PDB entry 4ERP | X-ray diffraction, 4.45 A resolution (low resolution: residue-level contacts below are approximate; hydrogen-bond / salt-bridge calls are withheld) | chains A and B of the 4 polymer chains in the assembly

[Chain A (and B)]
Name: Ribonucleoside-diphosphate reductase 1 subunit alpha
Source organism: Escherichia coli K-12
Notes: EC 1.17.4.1; chain B of this document is another copy of the same molecule, construct and numbering; everything in this record applies to it too
Reference sequence: P00452 (RIR1_ECOLI); residues 1-761 here = UniProt positions 1-761
Chain sequence (761 residues; numbered 1 to 761; the number before each row is that of its first residue):
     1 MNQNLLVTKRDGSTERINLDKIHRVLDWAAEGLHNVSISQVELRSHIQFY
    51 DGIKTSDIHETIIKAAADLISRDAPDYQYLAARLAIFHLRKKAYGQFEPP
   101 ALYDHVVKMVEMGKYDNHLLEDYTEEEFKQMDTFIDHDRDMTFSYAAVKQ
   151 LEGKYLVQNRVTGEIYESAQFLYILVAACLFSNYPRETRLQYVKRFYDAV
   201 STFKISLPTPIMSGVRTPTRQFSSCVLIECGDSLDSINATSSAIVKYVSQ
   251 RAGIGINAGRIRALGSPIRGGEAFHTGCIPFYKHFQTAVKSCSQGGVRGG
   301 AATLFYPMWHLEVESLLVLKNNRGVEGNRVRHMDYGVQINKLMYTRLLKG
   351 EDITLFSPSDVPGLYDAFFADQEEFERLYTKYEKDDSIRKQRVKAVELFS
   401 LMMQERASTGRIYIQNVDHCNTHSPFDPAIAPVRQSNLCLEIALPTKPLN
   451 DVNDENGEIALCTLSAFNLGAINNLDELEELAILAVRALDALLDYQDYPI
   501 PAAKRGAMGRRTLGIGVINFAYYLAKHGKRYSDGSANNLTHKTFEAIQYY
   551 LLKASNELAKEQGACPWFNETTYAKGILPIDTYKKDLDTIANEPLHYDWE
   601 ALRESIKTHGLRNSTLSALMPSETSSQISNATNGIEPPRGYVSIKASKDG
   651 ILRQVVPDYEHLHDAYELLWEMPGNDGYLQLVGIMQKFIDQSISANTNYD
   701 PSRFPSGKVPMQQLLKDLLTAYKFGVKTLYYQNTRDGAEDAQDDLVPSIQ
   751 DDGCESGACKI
Unresolved in the structure: 1-3, 738-761 (chain B: 1-3, 739-761)
Residues lining bound ligands: ATP (adenosine-5'-triphosphate): Val-7, Lys-9, Arg-10, Asp-11, Glu-15, Arg-16, Ile-17, Asn-18, Lys-21, Ile-22, Val-25, Thr-55, Ile-58, His-59, Phe-87, Lys-91

[How chain A and chain B interact]
Contacting residue pairs (34; chain A residue first):
  Asp-235(A) / Lys-246(B)
  Asn-238(A) / Ser-241(B)
  Asn-238(A) / Ser-242(B)
  Asn-238(A) / Val-245(B)
  Asn-238(A) / Lys-246(B)
  Ser-241(A) / Ser-241(B)
  Ser-241(A) / His-284(B)
  Ser-242(A) / Asn-238(B)
  Ser-242(A) / Ser-242(B)
  Val-245(A) / Asn-238(B)
  Lys-246(A) / Asp-235(B)
  Arg-269(A) / Gln-221(B)
  Ala-273(A) / Arg-251(B)
  Phe-274(A) / Val-161(B)
  Thr-276(A) / Ser-291(B)
  Thr-276(A) / Cys-292(B)
  Thr-276(A) / Ser-293(B)
  Thr-276(A) / Gln-294(B)
  Pro-280(A) / Ser-291(B)
  Pro-280(A) / Ser-293(B)
  Phe-281(A) / Ser-291(B)
  Lys-283(A) / Thr-287(B)
  His-284(A) / Ser-241(B)
  His-284(A) / His-284(B)
  His-284(A) / Thr-287(B)
  His-284(A) / Ala-288(B)
  Thr-287(A) / His-284(B)
  Thr-287(A) / Thr-287(B)
  Ala-288(A) / His-284(B)
  Ser-291(A) / Thr-276(B)
  Ser-291(A) / Pro-280(B)
  Gly-295(A) / Gly-327(B)
  Glu-326(A) / His-332(B)
  Gly-327(A) / Gly-295(B)
Other interface residues (no listed pair), chain A (25 interface residues in all): Glu-272, Lys-290, Cys-292, Ser-293, Asp-451
Other interface residues (no listed pair), chain B (25 interface residues in all): Lys-283, Lys-290, Glu-326, Asp-451

[In short]
Chain A and chain B each contribute 25 residues to their interface. Bound to chain A: ATP.
Chain A and chain B are both Ribonucleoside-diphosphate reductase 1 subunit alpha (Escherichia coli K-12); the
structure, Crystal structure of a gemcitabine-diphosphate inhibited E. coli class Ia ribonucleotide reductase
complex, was determined by X-ray diffraction together with 4ERM from the same study.
